PDB entry 7Z0X | X-ray diffraction, 1.80 A resolution | chains H and L of the 3 polymer chains in the assembly

[Chain H]
Molecule: THSC20.HVTR26 Fab heavy chain
From: Homo sapiens
Notes: antibody fragment or engineered binder
Amino-acid sequence (237 residues; row label = number of the first residue in the row; a row labelled like 82A-82C holds insertion residues (82A, then the next letters in order)):
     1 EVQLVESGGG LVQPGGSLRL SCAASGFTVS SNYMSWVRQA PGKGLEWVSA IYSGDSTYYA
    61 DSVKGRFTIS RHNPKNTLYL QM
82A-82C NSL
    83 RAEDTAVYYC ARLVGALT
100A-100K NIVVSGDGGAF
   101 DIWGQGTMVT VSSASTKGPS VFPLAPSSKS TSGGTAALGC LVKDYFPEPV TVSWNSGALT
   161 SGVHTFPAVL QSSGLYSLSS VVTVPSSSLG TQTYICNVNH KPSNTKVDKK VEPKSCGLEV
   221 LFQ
Unresolved in the structure: 128-133, 217-223
Disulfides: Cys22-Cys92, Cys140-Cys196

[Chain L]
Molecule: THSC20.HVTR26 Fab light chain
From: Homo sapiens
Notes: antibody fragment or engineered binder
Amino-acid sequence (216 residues; each row starts with the number of its first residue; note: 1 number in that range is skipped by the numbering (no residue carries it; nothing is unmodelled there); a row labelled like 27A-27C holds insertion residues (27A, then the next letters in order)):
     1 SYELTQPAS
    11 VSGSPGQSIT ISCTGTS
27A-27C SDV
    28 GSYNLVSWYQ QHPGKAPKLM IYEVSKRPSG VSNRFSGSKS GNTASLTISG LQAEDEVDYY
    88 CCSYAGSS
   95A T
    96 WVFGGGTKLT V
  106A L
   107 GQPKAAPSVT LFPPSSEELQ ANKATLVCLI SDFYPGAVTV AWKADSSPVK AGVETTTPSK
   167 QSNNKYAASS YLSLTPEQWK SHRSYSCQVT HEGSTVEKTV APTECS
Unresolved in the structure: 212
Disulfides: Cys23-Cys88, Cys134-Cys193

[Interface between chain H and chain L]
Inter-chain disulfides: Cys216(H)-Cys211(L)
Contacting residue pairs - 76 pairs, chain H then chain L:
  Val37(H) - Phe98(L)  hydrophobic
  Gln39(H) - Gln38(L)  hydrogen bond
  Gln39(H) - Tyr87(L)  hydrogen bond
  Lys43(H) - Tyr87(L)  hydrogen bond (backbone-side chain)
  Gly44(H) - Tyr87(L)
  Leu45(H) - Pro44(L)  hydrophobic
  Leu45(H) - Tyr87(L)
  Leu45(H) - Phe98(L)
  Glu46(H) - Ser1(L)
  Trp47(H) - Thr95A(L)
  Trp47(H) - Trp96(L)
  Trp47(H) - Phe98(L)
  Tyr52(H) - Ser95(L)  hydrogen bond (side chain-backbone)
  Tyr52(H) - Trp96(L)  hydrogen bond
  Tyr58(H) - Ser94(L)
  Tyr58(H) - Ser95(L)
  Ser62(H) - Ser1(L)
  Tyr91(H) - Gln38(L)
  Tyr91(H) - Lys42(L)
  Tyr91(H) - Ala43(L)  hydrophobic
  Leu95(H) - Trp96(L)
  Ser100E(H) - Glu50(L)
  Ser100E(H) - Lys53(L)  hydrogen bond (backbone-side chain)
  Gly100F(H) - Glu50(L)
  Asp100G(H) - Leu32(L)
  Asp100G(H) - Glu50(L)  hydrogen bond (backbone-side chain)
  Gly100H(H) - Leu32(L)
  Gly100H(H) - Glu50(L)  hydrogen bond (backbone-side chain)
  Gly100I(H) - Ser34(L)
  Gly100I(H) - Trp96(L)
  Ala100J(H) - Ser34(L)
  Ala100J(H) - Tyr36(L)
  Ala100J(H) - Leu46(L)  hydrophobic
  Ala100J(H) - Tyr49(L)  hydrophobic
  Phe100K(H) - Tyr36(L)  hydrogen bond (backbone-side chain)
  Phe100K(H) - Leu46(L)
  Phe100K(H) - Cys89(L)  hydrophobic
  Phe100K(H) - Phe98(L)  hydrophobic
  Asp101(H) - Leu46(L)
  Trp103(H) - Ala43(L)  hydrophobic
  Trp103(H) - Pro44(L)
  Gly104(H) - Ala43(L)
  Phe122(H) - Ser121(L)
  Phe122(H) - Glu123(L)
  Phe122(H) - Glu124(L)
  Pro123(H) - Ser121(L)
  Pro123(H) - Glu123(L)
  Leu124(H) - Phe118(L)
  Ala125(H) - Phe118(L)
  Ala137(H) - Phe118(L)
  Leu141(H) - Tyr177(L)  hydrophobic
  Lys143(H) - Thr131(L)  hydrogen bond
  Lys143(H) - Ser179(L)
  His164(H) - Ser137(L)
  His164(H) - Gln167(L)
  His164(H) - Ala173(L)
  Phe166(H) - Leu135(L)  hydrophobic
  Phe166(H) - Ile136(L)
  Phe166(H) - Ala173(L)  hydrophobic
  Phe166(H) - Ala174(L)
  Pro167(H) - Ser165(L)
  Pro167(H) - Ser175(L)
  Val169(H) - Glu160(L)
  Val169(H) - Thr162(L)
  Val169(H) - Tyr177(L)  hydrophobic
  Gln171(H) - Glu160(L)
  Ser172(H) - Glu160(L)  hydrogen bond (backbone-side chain)
  Ser177(H) - Tyr177(L)
  Leu178(H) - Tyr177(L)
  Ser179(H) - Val133(L)
  Ser179(H) - Tyr177(L)  hydrogen bond (backbone-side chain)
  Val181(H) - Phe118(L)  hydrophobic
  Val181(H) - Leu135(L)  hydrophobic
  Lys214(H) - Pro119(L)
  Lys214(H) - Thr209(L)
  Cys216(H) - Cys211(L)  disulfide
Also at the interface, not in a pair above, chain H (48 interface residues in all): Tyr59, Ile100B, Leu138, Gly139, Asp144, Ala168, Leu170
Also at the interface, not in a pair above, chain L (45 interface residues in all): Gly99, Gly100, Thr116, Lys129, Thr161

[In short]
48 residues of chain H face 45 of chain L across their interface; the contacts include 1 disulfide bond and 12
hydrogen bonds. Polar contacts include Gln39(H)-Gln38(L), Gln39(H)-Tyr87(L) and Lys43(H)-Tyr87(L).
Here chain H is THSC20.HVTR26 Fab heavy chain and chain L is THSC20.HVTR26 Fab light chain, both from Homo
sapiens. Entry 7Z0X (THSC20.HVTR26 Fab bound to SARS-CoV-2 Receptor Binding Domain) was determined by X-ray
diffraction together with 7Z0Y from the same study.
